Entry 1T7E (X-ray diffraction, 1.40 A resolution); this record covers chain A.

== Chain A ==
Name: Alpha-like neurotoxin BmK-I
Source organism: Mesobuthus martensii
Reference sequence: P45697 (SCX1_MESMA); residues 1-64 here correspond to UniProt positions 20-83 (UniProt number = residue number + 19)
Chain sequence (66 residues; numbered 65 to 64; the number before each row is that of its first residue):
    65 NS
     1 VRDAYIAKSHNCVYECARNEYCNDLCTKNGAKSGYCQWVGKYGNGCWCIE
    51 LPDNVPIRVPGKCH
Differences from the reference sequence: cloning artifact (65-66); engineered mutation Ser-9 (Pro28 in P45697)
Disulfides: Cys-12/Cys-63, Cys-16/Cys-36, Cys-22/Cys-46, Cys-26/Cys-48

== In short ==
Chain A is Alpha-like neurotoxin BmK-I (Mesobuthus martensii); the structure, Crystal structure of mutant
Pro9Ser of scorpion alpha-like neurotoxin BmK M1 from Buthus martensii Karsch, was determined by X-ray
diffraction (same publication as 1T7A and 1T7B).
